PDB entry 2ZE2 | X-ray diffraction, 2.90 A resolution | chains A and B

# Chain A
Protein: Reverse transcriptase/ribonuclease H
Source organism: Human immunodeficiency virus 1
Notes: EC 2.7.7.49, 2.7.7.7, 3.1.26.4; fragment: p66
UniProtKB: P03366 (POL_HV1B1); residues 1-555 here correspond to UniProt positions 600-1154 (UniProt number = residue number + 599)
Chain sequence (557 residues; each row starts with the number of its first residue; numbers below 1 keep their minus sign (Met-1 is residue -1)):
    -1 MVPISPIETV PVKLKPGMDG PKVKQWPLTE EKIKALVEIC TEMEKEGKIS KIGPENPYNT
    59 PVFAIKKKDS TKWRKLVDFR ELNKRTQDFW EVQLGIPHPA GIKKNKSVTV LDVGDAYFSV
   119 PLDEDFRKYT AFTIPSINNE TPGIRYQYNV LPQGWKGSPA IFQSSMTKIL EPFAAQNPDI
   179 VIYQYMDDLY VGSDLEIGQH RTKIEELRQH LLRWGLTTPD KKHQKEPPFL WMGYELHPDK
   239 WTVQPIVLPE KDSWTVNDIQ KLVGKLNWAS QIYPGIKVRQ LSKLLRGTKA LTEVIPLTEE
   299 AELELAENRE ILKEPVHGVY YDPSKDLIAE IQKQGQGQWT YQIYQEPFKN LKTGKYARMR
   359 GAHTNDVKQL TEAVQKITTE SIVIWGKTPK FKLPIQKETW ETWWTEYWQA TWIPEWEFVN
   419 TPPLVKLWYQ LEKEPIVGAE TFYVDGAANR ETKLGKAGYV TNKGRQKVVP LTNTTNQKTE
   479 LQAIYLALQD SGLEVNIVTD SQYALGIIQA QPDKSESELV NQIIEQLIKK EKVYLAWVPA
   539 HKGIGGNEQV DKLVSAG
Not modelled in the structure: -1 to 0, 553-555
Construct notes: expression tag (-1 to 0); engineered mutation Ile100 (Leu699 in P03366), Asn103 (Lys702 in P03366), Ala172 (Lys771 in P03366), Ala173 (Lys772 in P03366), Ser280 (Cys879 in P03366)
UniProt features mapped onto this chain:
  - region: Phe227 to His235 (RT 'primer grip')
  - motif: Trp398 to Trp414 (Tryptophan repeat motif)
  - binding site (Mg(2+)): Asp110, Asp185, Asp186, Asp443, Glu478, Asp498, Asp549
  - site: Trp401 (Essential for RT p66/p51 heterodimerization), Trp414 (Essential for RT p66/p51 heterodimerization), Phe440, Tyr441 (Cleavage)
Small-molecule neighbours: Rilpivirine (T27; 4-{[4-({4-[(E)-2-cyanoethenyl]-2,6-dimethylphenyl}amino)pyrimidin-2-yl]amino}benzonitrile): Pro95, Ile100, Lys101, Lys102, Asn103, Val106, Val179, Tyr181, Tyr183, Tyr188, Pro225, Phe227, Leu228, Trp229, Leu234, His235, Pro236, Tyr318
What the authors report for this chain:
  - binding site for Rilpivirine: Ile100, Asn103

# Chain B
Protein: p51 RT
Source organism: Human immunodeficiency virus 1
Notes: fragment: p51
UniProtKB: P03366 (POL_HV1B1); residues 1-428 here correspond to UniProt positions 600-1027 (UniProt number = residue number + 599)
Chain sequence (428 residues; row label = number of the first residue in the row):
     1 PISPIETVPV KLKPGMDGPK VKQWPLTEEK IKALVEICTE MEKEGKISKI GPENPYNTPV
    61 FAIKKKDSTK WRKLVDFREL NKRTQDFWEV QLGIPHPAGL KKKKSVTVLD VGDAYFSVPL
   121 DEDFRKYTAF TIPSINNETP GIRYQYNVLP QGWKGSPAIF QSSMTKILEP FKKQNPDIVI
   181 YQYMDDLYVG SDLEIGQHRT KIEELRQHLL RWGLTTPDKK HQKEPPFLWM GYELHPDKWT
   241 VQPIVLPEKD SWTVNDIQKL VGKLNWASQI YPGIKVRQLS KLLRGTKALT EVIPLTEEAE
   301 LELAENREIL KEPVHGVYYD PSKDLIAEIQ KQGQGQWTYQ IYQEPFKNLK TGKYARMRGA
   361 HTNDVKQLTE AVQKITTESI VIWGKTPKFK LPIQKETWET WWTEYWQATW IPEWEFVNTP
   421 PLVKLWYQ
Not modelled in the structure: 215-226
Construct notes: engineered mutation Ser280 (Cys879 in P03366)
UniProt features mapped onto this chain:
  - region: Phe227 to His235 (RT 'primer grip')
  - motif: Trp398 to Trp414 (Tryptophan repeat motif)
  - binding site (Mg(2+)): Asp110, Asp185, Asp186
  - site (Essential for RT p66/p51 heterodimerization): Trp401, Trp414

# Interface between chain A and chain B
Residue-residue contacts - 103 pairs, chain A then chain B:
  Val8(A) with Glu53(B)
  Pro9(A) with Glu53(B)
  Gln85(A) with Glu53(B), hydrogen bond (side chain-backbone)
  Asp86(A) with Lys20(B), salt bridge; Pro55(B)
  Phe87(A) with Pro52(B)
  Trp88(A) with Pro52(B), hydrogen bond (backbone-backbone); Asn54(B); Pro55(B); Asn57(B); Thr131(B); Arg143(B)
  Val90(A) with Pro140(B), hydrophobic; Gly141(B)
  Gly93(A) with Asn137(B)
  Pro95(A) with Asn136(B); Asn137(B)
  His96(A) with Asn136(B), hydrogen bond (backbone-side chain)
  Gly99(A) with Asn136(B), hydrogen bond (backbone-side chain); Glu138(B)
  Ala158(A) with Pro52(B)
  Ser162(A) with Pro52(B)
  Tyr181(A) with Glu138(B)
  Gln373(A) with Thr397(B); Trp401(B), hydrogen bond
  Thr376(A) with Thr400(B); Trp401(B)
  Thr377(A) with Thr400(B)
  Ile380(A) with Pro25(B), hydrophobic; Leu26(B)
  Val381(A) with Pro25(B), hydrophobic; Asn136(B), hydrogen bond (backbone-backbone)
  Ile382(A) with Ile135(B); Asn136(B)
  Trp383(A) with Ile135(B)
  Gly384(A) with Thr27(B); Glu28(B), hydrogen bond (backbone-backbone); Ile135(B)
  Trp402(A) with Lys331(B), hydrogen bond (backbone-side chain); Thr362(B); Asp364(B)
  Tyr405(A) with Lys331(B), hydrogen bond (backbone-side chain)
  Trp406(A) with Lys331(B); Pro392(B), hydrophobic; Val417(B); Asn418(B); Thr419(B); Pro420(B); Pro421(B)
  Gln407(A) with Lys331(B), hydrogen bond (backbone-side chain); Asp364(B); Pro392(B); Ile393(B); Gln394(B); Val417(B), hydrogen bond (side chain-backbone); Asn418(B)
  Ala408(A) with Asp364(B); Leu368(B), hydrophobic; Pro392(B), hydrogen bond (backbone-backbone); Ile393(B)
  Thr409(A) with Asp364(B)
  Trp410(A) with Asn363(B); Trp401(B), hydrophobic; Tyr405(B)
  Pro412(A) with Trp401(B), hydrophobic
  Pro433(A) with Asn255(B); Leu289(B), hydrophobic
  Ile434(A) with Thr290(B)
  Val435(A) with Thr290(B)
  Thr439(A) with Lys287(B); Ala288(B); Leu289(B), hydrogen bond (side chain-backbone)
  Tyr441(A) with Val254(B); Gln258(B); Thr286(B); Lys287(B), hydrogen bond (side chain-backbone); Leu289(B)
  Val458(A) with Thr286(B)
  Thr459(A) with Thr286(B), hydrogen bond (backbone-side chain)
  Asn460(A) with Thr286(B); Ala288(B)
  Asn494(A) with Leu289(B)
  Val496(A) with Leu289(B), hydrophobic
  Gln500(A) with Leu422(B)
  Leu503(A) with Leu422(B), hydrophobic
  Tyr532(A) with Asn255(B), hydrogen bond; Leu289(B), hydrophobic
  Trp535(A) with Leu422(B), hydrophobic; Trp426(B), hydrophobic
  Val536(A) with Gln258(B)
  Pro537(A) with Gly262(B); Asn265(B)
  Lys540(A) with Asn265(B)
  Ile542(A) with Val261(B), hydrophobic; Ser280(B); Leu283(B), hydrophobic
  Gly543(A) with Gln258(B); Leu283(B); Arg284(B); Gly285(B)
  Gly544(A) with Gly285(B)
  Glu546(A) with Gly285(B); Thr286(B)
Other interface residues (no listed pair), chain A (65 interface residues in all): Ile94, Ile100, Ile159, Thr165, Met357, Thr369, Glu370, Thr386, Glu432, Gly436, Gly504, Gln507, Ala534, Gly541
Other interface residues (no listed pair), chain B (56 interface residues in all): Lys259, Trp337, Val365, Glu396

# In short
65 residues of chain A and 56 residues of chain B are in contact; the contacts include 16 hydrogen bonds and 1
salt bridge. Polar pairs include Asp86(A)-Lys20(B), Gln85(A)-Glu53(B) and His96(A)-Asn136(B). Chain A binds
Rilpivirine. From the paper: a binding site for Rilpivirine at Ile100(A) and Asn103(A).
Chain A is Reverse transcriptase/ribonuclease H and chain B is p51 RT, both from Human immunodeficiency virus
1; the structure, Crystal structure of L100I/K103N mutant HIV-1 reverse transcriptase (RT) in complex with
TMC278 (rilpivirine), a non-nucleoside ..., was determined by X-ray diffraction, deposited together with 2ZD1
and 3BGR.
